PDB entry 7XEA | X-ray diffraction, 1.10 A resolution | chain A

# Chain A
Molecule: Endolysin
Organism: Escherichia virus T4
Notes: EC 3.2.1.17
Reference sequence: D9IEF7 (D9IEF7_BPT4); residue numbers follow UniProt; this construct covers 1-164
Chain sequence (164 residues; each row starts with the number of its first residue):
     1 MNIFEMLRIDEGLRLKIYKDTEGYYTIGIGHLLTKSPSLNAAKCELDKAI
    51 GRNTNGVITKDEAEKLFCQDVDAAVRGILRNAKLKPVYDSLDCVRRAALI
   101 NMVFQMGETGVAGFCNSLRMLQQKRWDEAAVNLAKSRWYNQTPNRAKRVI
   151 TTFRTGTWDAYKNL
Disordered / not traced: 164
Construct notes: engineered mutation Cys44 (Ser in D9IEF7), Thr54 (Cys in D9IEF7), Cys68 (Asn in D9IEF7), Cys93 (Ala in D9IEF7), Ala97 (Cys in D9IEF7), Cys115 (Thr in D9IEF7)
Cystine bridges: Cys44-Cys115, Cys68-Cys93
Metal / ion sites: Na+ site 1: Lys19, Asp20; Na+ site 2: Ile29, Asp70; Na+ site 3 near Glu128 (its only coordinating residue here)

# Overview
Lys19 and Asp20 form the Na+ site 1. Ile29 and Asp70 form the Na+ site 2.
Chain A is Endolysin (Escherichia virus T4); the structure, T4 lysozyme mutant-S44C/C54T/N68C/A93C/C97A/T115C,
DMSO 40%, and then backsoaking, was determined by X-ray diffraction together with 7XE5, 7XE6, 7XE7 and 7XE9
from the same study.
